8HLZ - chains F and B of the 6 polymer chains in the assembly; structure by electron microscopy, 3.50 A resolution.

[Chain F]
Name: DNA polymerase processivity factor component A20
From: Monkeypox virus
Reference sequence: Q5IXP2 (Q5IXP2_MONPV); residues 1-426 here = UniProt positions 1-426
Amino-acid sequence (426 residues; numbered 1 to 426; the number before each row is that of its first residue):
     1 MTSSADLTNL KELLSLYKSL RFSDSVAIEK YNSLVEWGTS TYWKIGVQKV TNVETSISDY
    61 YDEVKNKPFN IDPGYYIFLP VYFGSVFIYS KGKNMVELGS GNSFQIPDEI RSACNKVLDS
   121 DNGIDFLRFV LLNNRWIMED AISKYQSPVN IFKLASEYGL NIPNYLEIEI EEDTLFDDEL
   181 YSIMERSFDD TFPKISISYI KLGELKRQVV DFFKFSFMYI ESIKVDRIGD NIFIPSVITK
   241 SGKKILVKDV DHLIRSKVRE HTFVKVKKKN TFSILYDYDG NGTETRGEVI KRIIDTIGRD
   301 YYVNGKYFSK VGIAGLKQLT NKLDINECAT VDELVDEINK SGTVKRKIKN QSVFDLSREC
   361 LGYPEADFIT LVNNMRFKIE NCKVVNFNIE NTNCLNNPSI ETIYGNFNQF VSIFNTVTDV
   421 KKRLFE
Disordered / not traced: 46-101

[Chain B]
Name: E4R
From: Monkeypox virus
Notes: EC 3.2.2.27
Reference sequence: Q5IXS4 (Q5IXS4_MONPV); residues 1-218 here = UniProt positions 1-218
Amino-acid sequence (218 residues; each row starts with the number of its first residue):
     1 MNSVTISHAP YTITYHDDWE PVMSQLVEFY NEVASWLLRD ETSPIPDKFF IQLKQPLRNK
    61 RVCVCGIDPY PKDGTGVPFE SPNFTKKSIK EIASSISRLT GVIDYKGYNL NIIDGVIPWN
   121 YYLSCKLGET KSHAIYWDKI SKLLLQHITK HVSVLYCLGK TDFSNIRAKL ESPVTTIVGY
   181 HPAARDHQFE KDRSFEIINV LLELDNKTPI NWAQGFIY

[How chain F and chain B interact]
Contacting residue pairs (14):
  M1(F) - Y180(B)
  T2(F) - K191(B)
  T2(F) - D192(B)  hydrogen bond
  S3(F) - R193(B)  hydrogen bond (backbone-side chain)
  S4(F) - R193(B)  hydrogen bond
  L7(F) - R193(B)
  L14(F) - V200(B)  hydrophobic
  Y17(F) - L204(B)  hydrophobic
  T41(F) - I177(B)
  W43(F) - T176(B)
  W43(F) - I177(B)
  K44(F) - L204(B)
  K44(F) - D205(B)  salt bridge
  I45(F) - L204(B)
Interface residues without a listed pair, chain F (15 interface residues in all): L10, K11, K18, Y42
Interface residues without a listed pair, chain B (11 interface residues in all): T175, I197

[Overview]
Chain F and chain B form an interface of 15 and 11 residues respectively, with 3 hydrogen bonds and 1 salt
bridge. Polar contacts include K44(F)-D205(B), T2(F)-D192(B) and S3(F)-R193(B).
Chain F is DNA polymerase processivity factor component A20 and chain B is E4R, both from Monkeypox virus; the
structure, F8-A22-E4 complex of MPXV in hexameric form, was determined by electron microscopy (same
publication as 8HM0).
